7QIQ - chains A and C of the 8 polymer chains in the assembly; structure by X-ray diffraction, 1.85 A resolution.

[Chain A]
Molecule: Chymotrypsin A chain A
Organism: Bos taurus
UniProt: P00766 (CTRA_BOVIN); numbering as in UniProt (aligned over 1-13)
Amino-acid sequence (13 residues; row label = number of the first residue in the row):
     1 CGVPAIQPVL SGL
Disordered / not traced: 12-13

[Chain C]
Molecule: Chymotrypsin A chain C
Organism: Bos taurus
UniProt: P00766 (CTRA_BOVIN); numbering as in UniProt (aligned over 149-245)
Amino-acid sequence (97 residues; numbered 149 to 245; the number before each row is that of its first residue):
   149 ANTPDRLQQA SLPLLSNTNC KKYWGTKIKD AMICAGASGV SSCMGDSGGP LVCKKNGAWT
   209 LVGIVSWGSS TCSTSTPGVY ARVTALVNWV QQTLAAN
Cystine bridges: Cys-168/Cys-182, Cys-191/Cys-220
Reported in the primary citation:
  - specificity-determining residues: Ser-189, Gly-216, Gly-226 (citing earlier work)

[Chain A / chain C interface]
Residue-residue contacts (6; chain A residue first):
  Gly-2(A) / Ala-206(C)
  Gly-2(A) / Trp-207(C)  hydrogen bond (backbone-backbone)
  Pro-4(A) / Trp-207(C)
  Val-9(A) / Gln-157(C)  hydrogen bond (backbone-side chain)
  Leu-10(A) / Gln-157(C)
  Leu-10(A) / Ser-159(C)
Other interface residues (no listed pair), chain A (7 interface residues in all): Cys-1, Val-3, Pro-8
Other interface residues (no listed pair), chain C (5 interface residues in all): Gly-205

[Summary]
7 residues of chain A and 5 residues of chain C are in contact; the contacts include 2 hydrogen bonds. Polar
pairs include Val-9(A)/Gln-157(C) and Gly-2(A)/Trp-207(C). From the paper: specificity determinants
Ser-189(C), Gly-216(C) and Gly-226(C).
Chain A is Chymotrypsin A chain A and chain C is Chymotrypsin A chain C, both from Bos taurus; the structure,
CRYSTAL STRUCTURE OF THE P1 aminobutanoic acid (ABU) BPTI MUTANT- BOVINE CHYMOTRYPSIN COMPLEX, was determined
by X-ray diffraction together with 7QIS and 7QIT from the same study.
